Entry 5A6T (X-ray diffraction, 1.65 A resolution); this record covers chains A and C of the 3 polymer chains in the assembly.

== Chain A ==
Molecule: Urease subunit gamma
Organism: Sporosarcina pasteurii
Notes: EC 3.5.1.5
Reference sequence: P41022 (URE3_SPOPA); residues 1-100 here = UniProt positions 1-100
Chain sequence (100 residues; row label = number of the first residue in the row):
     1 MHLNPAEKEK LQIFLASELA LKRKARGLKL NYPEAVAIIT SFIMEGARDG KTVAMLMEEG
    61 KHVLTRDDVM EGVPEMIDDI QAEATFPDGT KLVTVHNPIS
Sequence notes: conflict Ala-20 (Leu in P41022), Lys-22 (Arg in P41022)
Modified / non-standard residues: Met-1 (n-carboxymethionine; CXM)

== Chain C ==
Molecule: Urease subunit alpha
Organism: Sporosarcina pasteurii
Notes: EC 3.5.1.5
Reference sequence: P41020 (URE1_SPOPA); the construct has insertions or renumbered stretches relative to UniProt, so the offset changes along the chain: 1-28 = UniProt 1-28; 30-570 = UniProt 29-569
Chain sequence (570 residues; numbered 1 to 570; the number before each row is that of its first residue):
     1 MKINRQQYAE SYGPTVGDQV RLADTDLWIE VEKDYTTYGD EANFGGGKVL REGMGENGTY
    61 TRTENVLDLL LTNALILDYT GIYKADIGVK DGYIVGIGKG GNPDIMDGVT PNMIVGTATE
   121 VIAAEGKIVT AGGIDTHVHF INPDQVDVAL ANGITTLFGG GTGPAEGSKA TTVTPGPWNI
   181 EKMLKSTEGL PINVGILGKG HGSSIAPIME QIDAGAAGLK IHEDWGATPA SIDRSLTVAD
   241 EADVQVAIHS DTLNEAGFLE DTLRAINGRV IHSFHVEGAG GGHAPDIMAM AGHPNVLPSS
   301 TNPTRPFTVN TIDEHLDMLM VCHHLKQNIP EDVAFADSRI RPETIAAEDI LHDLGIISMM
   361 STDALAMGRA GEMVLRTWQT ADKMKKQRGP LAEEKNGSDN FRAKRYVSKY TINPAIAQGI
   421 AHEVGSIEEG KFADLVLWEP KFFGVKADRV IKGGIIAYAQ IGDPSASIPT PQPVMGRRMY
   481 GTVGDLIHDT NITFMSKSSI QQGVPAKLGL KRRIGTVKNC RNIGKKDMKW NDVTTDIDIN
   541 PETYEVKVDG EVLTCEPVKE LPMAQRYFLF
Sequence notes: conflict Gln-19 (Arg in P41020), Trp-28 (Gly in P41020), Thr-36 (Tyr35 in P41020), Thr-37 (Tyr36 in P41020), Tyr-38 (Leu37 in P41020), Ala-42 (Val41 in P41020), Leu-263 (Val262 in P41020), Ala-403 (Leu402 in P41020), Ile-420 (Met419 in P41020); insertion (29)
Modified / non-standard residues: Lys-220 (lysine nz-carboxylic acid; KCX)
Metal / ion sites: Ni2+ site 1: His-137, His-139, Lys-220, Asp-363 (together with sulfite ion); Ni2+ site 2: Lys-220, His-249, His-275 (together with sulfite ion)
Small-molecule neighbours: sulfite ion (SO3): His-137, His-139, Ala-170, Thr-171, Lys-220, His-222, His-249, His-275, Gly-280, Asp-363, Ala-366
UniProt features mapped onto this chain:
  - active site: His-324 (Proton donor)
Reported in the primary citation:
  - Ni2+ coordination: His-137, His-139, Lys-220, His-249, His-275, Asp-363
  - post-translational modification sites: Lys-220
  - binding site for sulfite ion: Ala-170, His-222, Asp-363
  - contacts within the chain: His-222/Asp-224
  - catalytic residues: Ala-170, His-222, Glu-223 (citing earlier work)
  - conformationally variable residues: Arg-305 to Ile-350

== Interface between chain A and chain C ==
Residue-residue contacts (38; chain A residue first):
  Ala-6(A) / Ser-465(C)
  Glu-9(A) / Pro-464(C)
  Glu-9(A) / Pro-473(C)
  Glu-9(A) / Arg-477(C)  salt bridge
  Lys-10(A) / Asp-463(C)  salt bridge
  Gln-12(A) / Met-475(C)
  Ile-13(A) / Gln-472(C)
  Ile-13(A) / Pro-473(C)
  Leu-19(A) / Leu-569(C)  hydrophobic
  Leu-19(A) / Phe-570(C)  hydrophobic
  Arg-23(A) / Leu-569(C)  hydrogen bond (side chain-backbone)
  Arg-23(A) / Phe-570(C)
  Asn-31(A) / Gln-565(C)  hydrogen bond (side chain-backbone)
  Asn-31(A) / Arg-566(C)
  Asn-31(A) / Phe-568(C)  hydrogen bond (side chain-backbone)
  Tyr-32(A) / Phe-442(C)  hydrophobic
  Tyr-32(A) / Arg-566(C)  hydrogen bond (backbone-backbone)
  Pro-33(A) / Arg-566(C)
  Pro-33(A) / Tyr-567(C)
  Pro-33(A) / Leu-569(C)
  Val-36(A) / Gln-472(C)
  Thr-40(A) / Gln-472(C)
  Met-70(A) / Gln-565(C)
  Met-70(A) / Arg-566(C)
  Glu-71(A) / Arg-566(C)  hydrogen bond (backbone-side chain)
  Met-76(A) / Lys-441(C)  hydrogen bond (backbone-side chain)
  Met-76(A) / Arg-566(C)
  Met-76(A) / Tyr-567(C)  hydrophobic
  Asp-78(A) / Lys-441(C)  salt bridge
  Gln-81(A) / Ile-468(C)
  Gln-81(A) / Thr-470(C)  hydrogen bond
  Gln-81(A) / Pro-471(C)
  Gln-81(A) / Gln-472(C)  hydrogen bond (backbone-backbone)
  Glu-83(A) / Ala-466(C)
  Glu-83(A) / Ser-467(C)  hydrogen bond
  Leu-92(A) / Ser-467(C)
  Leu-92(A) / Ile-468(C)  hydrophobic
  Leu-92(A) / Pro-471(C)  hydrophobic
Also at the interface, not in a pair above, chain A (24 interface residues in all): Ala-16, Glu-34, Met-44, Val-73, Ala-82

== In short ==
24 residues of chain A and 20 residues of chain C are in contact; the contacts include 9 hydrogen bonds and 3
salt bridges. Polar pairs include Glu-9(A)/Arg-477(C), Lys-10(A)/Asp-463(C) and Asp-78(A)/Lys-441(C). Chain C
binds sulfite ion. From the paper: catalytic residues Ala-170(C), His-222(C) and Glu-223(C); a binding site
for sulfite ion at Ala-170(C), His-222(C) and Asp-363(C).
Here chain A is Urease subunit gamma and chain C is Urease subunit alpha, both from Sporosarcina pasteurii.
Entry 5A6T (1.65 A resolution Sulphite inhibited Sporosarcina pasteurii urease) was determined by X-ray
diffraction.
